8XRI - chains A and C of the 6 polymer chains in the assembly; structure by X-ray diffraction, 2.92 A resolution.

[Chain A]
Name: DNA topoisomerase 2
Organism: African swine fever virus BA71V
Notes: EC 5.6.2.2
UniProt: Q00942 (TOP2_ASFB7); residue numbers follow UniProt; this construct covers 409-1192
Sequence (784 residues; each row starts with the number of its first residue):
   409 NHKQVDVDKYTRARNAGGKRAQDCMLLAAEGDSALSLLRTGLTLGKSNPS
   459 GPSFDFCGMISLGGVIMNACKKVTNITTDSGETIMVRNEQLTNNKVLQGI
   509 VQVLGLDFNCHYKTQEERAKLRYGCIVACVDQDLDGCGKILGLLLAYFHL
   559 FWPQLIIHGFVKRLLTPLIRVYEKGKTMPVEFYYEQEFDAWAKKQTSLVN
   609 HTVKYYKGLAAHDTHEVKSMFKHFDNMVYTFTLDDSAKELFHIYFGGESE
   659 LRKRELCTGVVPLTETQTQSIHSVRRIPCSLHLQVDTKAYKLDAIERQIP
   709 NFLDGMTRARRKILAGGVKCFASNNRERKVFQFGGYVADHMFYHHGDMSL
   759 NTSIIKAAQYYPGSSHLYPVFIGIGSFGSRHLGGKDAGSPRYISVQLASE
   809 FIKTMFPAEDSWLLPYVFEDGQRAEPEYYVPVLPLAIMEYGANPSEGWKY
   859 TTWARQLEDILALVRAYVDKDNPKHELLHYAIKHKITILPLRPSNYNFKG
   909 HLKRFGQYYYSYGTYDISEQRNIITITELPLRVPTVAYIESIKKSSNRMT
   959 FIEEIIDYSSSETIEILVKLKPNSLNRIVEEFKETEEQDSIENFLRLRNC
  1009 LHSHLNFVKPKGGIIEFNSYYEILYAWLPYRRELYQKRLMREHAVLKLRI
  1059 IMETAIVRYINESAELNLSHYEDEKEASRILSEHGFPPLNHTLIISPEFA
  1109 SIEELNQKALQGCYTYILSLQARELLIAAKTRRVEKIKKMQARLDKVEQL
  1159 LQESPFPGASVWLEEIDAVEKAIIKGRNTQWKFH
Disordered / not traced: 409-412, 485-491
Ion coordination: Mg2+ site 1: Glu-438, Asp-539, Asp-541 (shared with DG11(C), DC12(C) of chain C); Mg2+ site 2: Glu-593, Glu-827
UniProt features mapped onto this chain:
  - active site: Tyr-800 (O-(5'-phospho-DNA)-tyrosine intermediate)
  - binding site (Mg(2+)): Glu-438, Asp-539, Asp-541
  - site: Arg-799 (Transition state stabilizer)
  - mutagenesis: Tyr-800 (Y800F: Complette loss of topoisomersae II activity)

[Chain C]
Molecule: 28-nt DNA strand
Organism: African swine fever virus BA71V
Sequence (28 nucleotides; row label = number of the first residue in the row):
     1 GAGCAGCCGAGCTGCAGCTCGGCTGCTC
Ion coordination: Mg2+: DG11, DC12 (shared with Glu-438(A), Asp-539(A), Asp-541(A) of chain A)

[How chain A and chain C interact]
Pairs across the interface (40):
  Lys-417(A) with DT13(C), phosphate contact; DG14(C), salt bridge to the phosphate
  Glu-438(A) with DG11(C), phosphate contact; DC12(C), phosphate contact
  Gly-439(A) with DC12(C), phosphate contact; DT13(C), phosphate contact
  Asp-440(A) with DC12(C), phosphate contact; DT13(C), hydrogen bond to the phosphate; DG14(C), phosphate contact
  Ser-441(A) with DT13(C), hydrogen bond to the phosphate
  Gly-471(A) with DG11(C), hydrogen bond to the base; DC12(C), sugar contact
  Gly-472(A) with DG11(C), base contact; DC12(C), hydrogen bond to the sugar
  Val-473(A) with DG11(C), hydrogen bond to the base
  Thr-482(A) with DA2(C), phosphate contact
  Asn-496(A) with DG3(C), phosphate contact
  Asp-539(A) with DC12(C), phosphate contact
  Asp-543(A) with DG11(C), sugar contact
  Lys-615(A) with DC12(C), phosphate contact
  Arg-705(A) with DG9(C), sugar contact; DA10(C), phosphate contact
  Gln-706(A) with DG9(C), hydrogen bond to the base
  Thr-715(A) with DG9(C), hydrogen bond to the phosphate
  Ala-717(A) with DA10(C), phosphate contact
  Arg-718(A) with DG9(C), phosphate contact
  Tyr-751(A) with DA10(C), hydrogen bond to the phosphate
  His-753(A) with DA10(C), phosphate contact; DG11(C), phosphate contact
  Gly-754(A) with DG11(C), hydrogen bond to the phosphate
  Ser-757(A) with DG9(C), sugar contact; DA10(C), base contact
  Ser-761(A) with DG9(C), hydrogen bond to the phosphate
  Lys-764(A) with DC8(C), phosphate contact
  Lys-793(A) with DG6(C), phosphate contact; DC7(C), salt bridge to the phosphate
  Ala-850(A) with DC7(C), sugar contact
  Asn-851(A) with DC7(C), base contact; DC8(C), sugar contact
  Pro-852(A) with DC7(C), base contact
Other interface residues (no listed pair), chain A (35 interface residues in all): Glu-497, Gln-498, Lys-547, Gly-616, His-752, Ser-773, Lys-857
Other interface residues (no listed pair), chain C (12 interface residues in all): DC4

[Overview]
35 residues of chain A and 12 residues of chain C are in contact; the contacts include 10 hydrogen bonds and 2
salt bridges. Polar pairs include Gly-471(A)/DG11(C), Val-473(A)/DG11(C) and Gln-706(A)/DG9(C).
Chain A is DNA topoisomerase 2 and chain C is a 28-nt DNA strand, both from African swine fever virus BA71V;
the structure, The crystal structure of AsfvTopII in complex with both G-DNA and T-DNA, was determined by
X-ray diffraction.
